5NS7 - chains A and C of the 3 polymer chains in the assembly; structure by X-ray diffraction, 1.54 A resolution.

== Chain A (and C) ==
Name: beta-glucosidase M - G1
Source organism: marine metagenome
Notes: EC 3.2.1.21; engineered mutation(s): H75R; chain C of this document is another copy of the same molecule, construct and numbering; everything in this record applies to it too
Sequence (454 residues; row label = number of the first residue in the row; numbers below 1 keep their minus sign (Met-14 is residue -14)):
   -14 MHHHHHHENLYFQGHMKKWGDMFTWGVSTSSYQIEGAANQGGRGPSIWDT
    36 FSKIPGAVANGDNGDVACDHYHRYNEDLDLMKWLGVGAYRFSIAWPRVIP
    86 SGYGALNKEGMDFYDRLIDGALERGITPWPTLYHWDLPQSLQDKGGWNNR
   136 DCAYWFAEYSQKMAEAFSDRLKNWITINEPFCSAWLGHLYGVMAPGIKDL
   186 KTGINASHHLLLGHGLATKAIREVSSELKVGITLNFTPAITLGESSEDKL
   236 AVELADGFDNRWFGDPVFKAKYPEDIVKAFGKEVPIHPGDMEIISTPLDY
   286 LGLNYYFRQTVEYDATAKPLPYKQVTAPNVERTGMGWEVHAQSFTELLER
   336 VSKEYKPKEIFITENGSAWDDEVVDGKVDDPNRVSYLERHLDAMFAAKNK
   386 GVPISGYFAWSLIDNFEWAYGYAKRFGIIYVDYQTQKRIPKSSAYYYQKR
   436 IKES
Unresolved in the structure: -14 to -1, 289 (chain C: -14 to -1)
What the authors report for this chain:
  - contacts within the chain: Arg75-Thr116 (hydrogen bond), Arg75-Glu349 (salt bridge)
  - catalytic residues: Glu349

== Chain A / chain C interface ==
Pairs across the interface - 37 pairs, chain A then chain C:
  His0(A) - Trp4(C)
  Met1(A) - Met1(C)  hydrophobic
  Met1(A) - Lys2(C)
  Met1(A) - Lys3(C)
  Lys2(A) - Lys2(C)
  Lys2(A) - Trp4(C)
  Asp6(A) - Trp4(C)
  Phe8(A) - Trp4(C)  hydrophobic
  Trp68(A) - Leu107(C)
  Trp68(A) - Glu108(C)  hydrogen bond (side chain-backbone)
  Lys362(A) - Asp154(C)  salt bridge
  Lys362(A) - Arg155(C)
  Asp364(A) - Asp154(C)
  Asp364(A) - Lys157(C)  salt bridge
  Asp364(A) - Glu212(C)
  Pro366(A) - Glu212(C)
  Phe380(A) - Trp4(C)  hydrophobic
  Phe380(A) - Gly5(C)
  Lys383(A) - Trp4(C)
  Asn384(A) - Lys3(C)
  Asn384(A) - Trp4(C)  hydrogen bond (side chain-backbone)
  Ser427(A) - Asp154(C)
  Tyr430(A) - Leu107(C)
  Gln433(A) - Gly110(C)
  Lys434(A) - Thr112(C)
  Lys434(A) - Asn158(C)
  Arg435(A) - Gly5(C)
  Arg435(A) - Met7(C)
  Lys437(A) - Gly70(C)  hydrogen bond (side chain-backbone)
  Lys437(A) - Gly72(C)
  Glu438(A) - Asp6(C)
  Glu438(A) - Met7(C)
  Glu438(A) - Phe8(C)  hydrogen bond (backbone-backbone)
  Glu438(A) - Thr9(C)  hydrogen bond
  Glu438(A) - Gly72(C)
  Ser439(A) - Asp6(C)
  Ser439(A) - Met7(C)
Interface residues without a listed pair, chain A (21 interface residues in all): Met7
Interface residues without a listed pair, chain C (23 interface residues in all): Val71, Ser153, Ile436

== In short ==
21 residues of chain A face 23 of chain C across their interface, with 5 hydrogen bonds and 2 salt bridges.
Polar pairs include Lys362(A)-Asp154(C), Asp364(A)-Lys157(C) and Trp68(A)-Glu108(C). The paper reports the
catalytic residue Glu349(A); contacts within the chain involving Arg75(A), Thr116(A) and Glu349(A).
Chain A and chain C are both beta-glucosidase M - G1 (marine metagenome); the structure, Crystal structure of
beta-glucosidase BglM-G1 mutant H75R from marine metagenome, was determined by X-ray diffraction, deposited
together with 5NS6.
